7VBM - chains B and J of the 10 polymer chains in the assembly; structure by electron microscopy, 3.40 A resolution.

== Chain B ==
Protein: Histone H4
Organism: Mus musculus
UniProt: P62806 (H4_MOUSE); residues 0-102 here correspond to UniProt positions 1-103 (UniProt number = residue number + 1)
Chain sequence (106 residues; numbered -3 to 102; the number before each row is that of its first residue; numbers below 1 keep their minus sign (Gly-3 is residue -3)):
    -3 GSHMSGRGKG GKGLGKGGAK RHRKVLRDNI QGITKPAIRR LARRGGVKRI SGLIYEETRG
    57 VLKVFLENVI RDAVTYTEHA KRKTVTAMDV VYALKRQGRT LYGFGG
Unresolved in the structure: -3 to 19, 102
Construct notes: expression tag (-3 to -1)
Swiss-Prot annotation at these positions:
  - DNA-binding region: Lys16 to Lys20
  - modified residue: Ser1 (N-acetylserine), Arg3 (Asymmetric dimethylarginine), Lys5 (N6-(2-hydroxyisobutyryl)lysine), Lys8 (N6-(2-hydroxyisobutyryl)lysine), Lys12 (N6-(2-hydroxyisobutyryl)lysine), Lys16 (N6-(2-hydroxyisobutyryl)lysine), Lys20 (N6,N6,N6-trimethyllysine), Lys31 (N6-(2-hydroxyisobutyryl)lysine), Lys44 (N6-(2-hydroxyisobutyryl)lysine), Ser47 (Phosphoserine), Tyr51 (Phosphotyrosine), Lys59 (N6-(2-hydroxyisobutyryl)lysine), Lys77 (N6-(2-hydroxyisobutyryl)lysine), Lys79 (N6-(2-hydroxyisobutyryl)lysine), Thr80 (Phosphothreonine), Tyr88 (Phosphotyrosine), Lys91 (N6-(2-hydroxyisobutyryl)lysine)
  - cross-link (Glycyl lysine isopeptide (Lys-Gly)): Lys12 (interchain with G-Cter in SUMO2), Lys20 (interchain with G-Cter in SUMO2), Lys31 (interchain with G-Cter in SUMO2), Lys59 (interchain with G-Cter in SUMO2), Lys79 (interchain with G-Cter in SUMO2), Lys91 (interchain with G-Cter in SUMO2)

== Chain J ==
Molecule: 145-nt DNA strand
Organism: Mus musculus
Sequence (145 nucleotides; row label = number of the first residue in the row; numbers below 1 keep their minus sign (DA-72 is residue -72)):
   -72 ATCGATGTAT ATATCTGACA CGTGCCTGGA GACTAGGGAG TAATCCCCTT GGCGGTTAAA
   -12 ACGCGGGGGA CAGCGCGTAC GTGCGTTTAA GCGGTGCTAG AGCTGTCTAC GACCAATTGA
    48 GCGGCCTCGG CACCGGGATT CTGAT
Unresolved in the structure: -72 to -62, 65-72

== Interface between chain B and chain J ==
Pairs across the interface (11; chain B residue first):
  Lys44(B) - DG8(J)  phosphate contact
  Arg45(B) - DC7(J)  hydrogen bond to the phosphate
  Arg45(B) - DG8(J)  phosphate contact
  Ile46(B) - DC7(J)  sugar contact
  Ile46(B) - DG8(J)  hydrogen bond to the phosphate
  Ser47(B) - DC7(J)  hydrogen bond to the phosphate
  Gly48(B) - DC7(J)  hydrogen bond to the phosphate
  Arg78(B) - DA28(J)  phosphate contact
  Lys79(B) - DG27(J)  phosphate contact
  Lys79(B) - DA28(J)  salt bridge to the phosphate
  Thr80(B) - DA28(J)  hydrogen bond to the phosphate
Interface residues without a listed pair, chain B (9 interface residues in all): Arg39
Interface residues without a listed pair, chain J (5 interface residues in all): DG29

== Overview ==
9 residues of chain B and 5 residues of chain J are in contact, with 5 hydrogen bonds and 1 salt bridge. Among
the polar pairs are Arg45(B)-DC7(J), Ile46(B)-DG8(J) and Ser47(B)-DC7(J). Curated annotation (UniProt) lists a
DNA-binding region on chain B.
Chain B is Histone H4 and chain J is a 145-nt DNA strand, both from Mus musculus; the structure, The mouse
nucleosome structure containing H3mm18 aided by PL2-6 scFv, was determined by electron microscopy, deposited
together with 7DBH.
